Entry 6RDP (electron microscopy, 2.80 A resolution); this record covers chains A and J of the 20 polymer chains in the assembly.

[Chain A (and J)]
Molecule: Mitochondrial ATP synthase subunit c
Organism: Polytomella sp. Pringsheim 198.80
Notes: chain J of this document is another copy of the same molecule, construct and numbering; everything in this record applies to it too
UniProtKB: D7P7X5 (D7P7X5_9CHLO); numbering as in UniProt (aligned over 1-127)
Chain sequence (127 residues; row label = number of the first residue in the row):
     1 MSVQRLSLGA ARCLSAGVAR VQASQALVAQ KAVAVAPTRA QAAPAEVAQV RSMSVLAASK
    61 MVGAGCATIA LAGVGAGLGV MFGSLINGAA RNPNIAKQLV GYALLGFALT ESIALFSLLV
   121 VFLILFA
Not modelled in the structure: 1-53

[Interface between chain A and chain J]
Pairs across the interface (77):
  Val55(A) with Ser54(J); Ala58(J)
  Leu56(A) with Ser54(J); Ala57(J); Ala58(J), hydrophobic
  Ser59(A) with Ala58(J), hydrogen bond (side chain-backbone); Met61(J); Val62(J)
  Lys60(A) with Met61(J)
  Val62(A) with Val62(J), hydrophobic
  Gly63(A) with Val62(J); Gly65(J)
  Cys66(A) with Val62(J); Gly65(J); Cys66(J); Ile69(J)
  Ala67(A) with Gly65(J); Thr68(J)
  Ile69(A) with Ile69(J), hydrophobic
  Ala70(A) with Thr68(J); Ile69(J), hydrophobic; Ala72(J)
  Gly73(A) with Ala72(J); Gly75(J); Ala76(J), hydrogen bond (backbone-backbone)
  Val74(A) with Ala72(J); Gly75(J)
  Gly77(A) with Ala76(J); Gly79(J)
  Val80(A) with Gly79(J); Val80(J), hydrophobic
  Met81(A) with Gly79(J); Phe82(J); Gly83(J)
  Ser84(A) with Gly83(J), hydrogen bond (side chain-backbone); Ile86(J); Asn87(J), hydrogen bond
  Leu85(A) with Ile86(J), hydrophobic
  Asn87(A) with Asn87(J)
  Gly88(A) with Asn87(J), hydrogen bond (backbone-side chain); Ala90(J)
  Asn92(A) with Ala90(J), hydrogen bond (side chain-backbone)
  Ile95(A) with Ala89(J); Ala90(J), hydrophobic; Pro93(J), hydrophobic
  Gln98(A) with Pro93(J); Ala96(J)
  Leu99(A) with Ile86(J); Ala90(J), hydrophobic
  Tyr102(A) with Ala96(J), hydrogen bond (side chain-backbone); Val100(J)
  Ala103(A) with Ile86(J), hydrophobic
  Leu105(A) with Phe82(J), hydrophobic
  Gly106(A) with Phe82(J)
  Leu109(A) with Phe82(J), hydrophobic; Phe107(J), hydrophobic
  Thr110(A) with Gly75(J); Leu78(J); Gly79(J); Phe82(J)
  Ile113(A) with Leu71(J); Val74(J), hydrophobic; Leu78(J), hydrophobic; Glu111(J); Ala114(J), hydrophobic
  Phe116(A) with Leu71(J), hydrophobic; Glu111(J); Leu115(J), hydrophobic; Leu118(J), hydrophobic
  Ser117(A) with Thr68(J); Leu71(J)
  Val120(A) with Thr68(J); Leu118(J), hydrophobic; Val121(J), hydrophobic
  Leu123(A) with Phe122(J), hydrophobic
  Ile124(A) with Met61(J); Leu125(J), hydrophobic
Other interface residues (no listed pair), chain A (36 interface residues in all): Leu78
Other interface residues (no listed pair), chain J (37 interface residues in all): Ala64, Ser84, Leu104

[Summary]
Chain A and chain J form an interface of 36 and 37 residues respectively; the contacts include 7 hydrogen
bonds. Polar contacts include Ser59(A)-Ala58(J), Ser84(A)-Gly83(J) and Ser84(A)-Asn87(J).
Both chains are Mitochondrial ATP synthase subunit c (Polytomella sp. Pringsheim 198.80). Entry 6RDP (Cryo-EM
structure of Polytomella F-ATP synthase, Rotary substate 1C, focussed refinement of F1 head and rotor) was
determined by electron microscopy, deposited together with 6RD4, 6RD5, 6RD6, 6RD7, 6RD8, 6RD9 and 46 further
entries.
